PDB entry 8FIK | X-ray diffraction, 1.91 A resolution | chains A and D

Chain A:
Name: DNA dC->dU-editing enzyme APOBEC-3A
From: Homo sapiens
Notes: EC 3.5.4.38
Reference sequence: P31941 (ABC3A_HUMAN); residue numbers follow UniProt; this construct covers 1-199
Chain sequence (199 residues; each row starts with the number of its first residue):
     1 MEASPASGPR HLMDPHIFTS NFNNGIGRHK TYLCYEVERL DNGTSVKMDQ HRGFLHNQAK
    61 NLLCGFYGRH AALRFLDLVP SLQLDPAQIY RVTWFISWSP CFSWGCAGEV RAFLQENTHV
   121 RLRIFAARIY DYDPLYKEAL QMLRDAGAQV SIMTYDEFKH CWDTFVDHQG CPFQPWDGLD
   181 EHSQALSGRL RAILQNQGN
Disordered / not traced: 1-9, 197-199
Construct notes: engineered mutation Ala72 (Glu in P31941)
Metal / ion sites: Zn2+: His70, Cys101, Cys106
Residues lining bound ligands: inositol hexakisphosphate (IHP): Asp156, Lys159, His160, Asp163
UniProt features mapped onto this chain:
  - binding site (Zn(2+)): His70, Cys101, Cys106
What the authors report for this chain:
  - binding site for the 16-nt DNA strand (chain D): Arg28, His29, Lys60, His70, Tyr130, Asp131
  - specificity-determining residues: His29
  - mutagenesis - R28A, H29R (10-fold): decreased catalytic activity on linear ssDNA (citing earlier work)

Chain D:
Molecule: 16-nt DNA strand
Sequence (16 nucleotides; numbered -9 to 6; the number before each row is that of its first residue; numbers below 1 keep their minus sign (DC-9 is residue -9)):
    -9 CCCATCATTC GATGGG
Disordered / not traced: -9

Interface between chain A and chain D:
Contacting residue pairs (28; chain A residue first):
  Ile26(A) - DT-2(D)  phosphate contact
  Gly27(A) - DT-2(D)  sugar contact
  Gly27(A) - DT-1(D)  phosphate contact
  Arg28(A) - DT-2(D)  salt bridge to the phosphate
  Arg28(A) - DT-1(D)  sugar contact
  Arg28(A) - DC0(D)  phosphate contact
  His29(A) - DT-2(D)  hydrogen bond to the phosphate
  His29(A) - DT-1(D)  phosphate contact
  His29(A) - DC0(D)  salt bridge to the phosphate
  His29(A) - DG1(D)  stacking on the base
  Lys30(A) - DC0(D)  sugar contact
  Thr31(A) - DC0(D)  hydrogen bond to the sugar
  Asn57(A) - DC0(D)  hydrogen bond to the phosphate
  Asn57(A) - DG1(D)  phosphate contact
  Ala59(A) - DG1(D)  phosphate contact
  Lys60(A) - DG1(D)  hydrogen bond to the phosphate
  Lys60(A) - DA2(D)  salt bridge to the phosphate
  His70(A) - DC0(D)  stacking on the base
  Ala71(A) - DC0(D)  hydrogen bond to the base
  Trp98(A) - DT-1(D)  sugar contact
  Trp98(A) - DC0(D)  hydrogen bond to the base
  Ser99(A) - DC0(D)  hydrogen bond to the base
  Pro100(A) - DC0(D)  base contact
  Cys101(A) - DC0(D)  base contact
  Tyr130(A) - DT-1(D)  base contact
  Tyr130(A) - DC0(D)  hydrogen bond to the phosphate
  Asp131(A) - DT-1(D)  hydrogen bond to the base
  Tyr132(A) - DT-1(D)  hydrogen bond to the base
Other interface residues (no listed pair), chain A (21 interface residues in all): Tyr67, Ile96, Ile129

In short:
21 residues of chain A face 5 of chain D across their interface, with 10 hydrogen bonds, 3 salt bridges and 2
aromatic stacking contacts. Among the polar pairs are Ala71(A)-DC0(D), Trp98(A)-DC0(D) and Ser99(A)-DC0(D).
The paper reports a binding site for the 16-nt DNA strand (chain D) at Arg28(A), His29(A) and Lys60(A) among
others; R28A and H29R of chain A reduce catalytic activity on linear ssDNA.
Here chain A is DNA dC->dU-editing enzyme APOBEC-3A (Homo sapiens) and chain D is a 16-nt DNA strand. Entry
8FIK (APOBEC3A E72A inactive mutant in complex with ATTC-hairpin DNA substrate) was determined by X-ray
diffraction, deposited together with 8FII, 8FIJ, 8FIL and 8FIM.
